8RO1 - chains IN and O of the 49 polymer chains in the assembly; structure by electron microscopy, 3.00 A resolution.

[Chain IN]
Molecule: Intron lariat RNA
Organism: Caenorhabditis elegans
Sequence (51 nucleotides; each row starts with the number of its first residue):
     1 GUNNNNNNNNNNNNNNNNNNNNNNNNNNNNNNNNNNNNNNNNNNNNNANN
    51 N
Unresolved in the structure: 3-9, 29-39

[Chain O]
Name: Pre-mRNA-splicing factor RBM22
Organism: Caenorhabditis elegans
UniProt: Q22412 (Q22412_CAEEL); residues 1-408 here = UniProt positions 1-408
Chain sequence (408 residues; numbered 1 to 408; the number before each row is that of its first residue):
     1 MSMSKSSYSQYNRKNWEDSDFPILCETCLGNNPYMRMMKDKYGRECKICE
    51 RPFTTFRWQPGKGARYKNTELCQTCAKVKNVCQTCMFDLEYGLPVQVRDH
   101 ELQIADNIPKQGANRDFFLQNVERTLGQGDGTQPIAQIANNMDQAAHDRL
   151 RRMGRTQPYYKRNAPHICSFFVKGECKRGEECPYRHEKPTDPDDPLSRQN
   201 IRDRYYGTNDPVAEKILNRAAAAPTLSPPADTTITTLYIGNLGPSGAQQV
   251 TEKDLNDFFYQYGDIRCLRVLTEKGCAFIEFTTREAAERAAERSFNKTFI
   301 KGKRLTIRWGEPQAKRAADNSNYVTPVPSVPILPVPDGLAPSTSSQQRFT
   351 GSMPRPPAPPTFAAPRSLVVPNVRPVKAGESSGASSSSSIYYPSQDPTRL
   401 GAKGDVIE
Unresolved in the structure: 1-15, 311-324, 341-362, 378-386, 403-408
Metal / ion sites: Zn2+ site 1: Cys25, Cys28, Cys82, Cys85; Zn2+ site 2: Cys46, Cys49, Cys72, Cys75; Zn2+ site 3: Cys168, Cys176, Cys182, His186

[Interface between chain IN and chain O]
Residue-residue contacts (21):
  N24(IN) - Arg44(O)  salt bridge to the phosphate
  N25(IN) - Lys47(O)  sugar contact
  N25(IN) - Arg65(O)  phosphate contact
  N25(IN) - Glu70(O)  hydrogen bond to the sugar
  N25(IN) - His166(O)  phosphate contact
  N26(IN) - Arg65(O)  salt bridge to the phosphate
  N26(IN) - Lys67(O)  phosphate contact
  N26(IN) - Thr84(O)  hydrogen bond to the sugar
  N26(IN) - Cys85(O)  hydrogen bond to the sugar
  N26(IN) - His166(O)  salt bridge to the phosphate
  N26(IN) - Ile201(O)  sugar contact
  N26(IN) - Arg204(O)  hydrogen bond to the sugar
  N27(IN) - Arg65(O)  salt bridge to the phosphate
  N27(IN) - Lys67(O)  salt bridge to the phosphate
  N27(IN) - Arg162(O)  hydrogen bond to the sugar
  N27(IN) - Gln199(O)  hydrogen bond to the sugar
  N28(IN) - Tyr159(O)  phosphate contact
  N28(IN) - Arg162(O)  phosphate contact
  N28(IN) - Thr190(O)  hydrogen bond to the sugar
  N28(IN) - Leu196(O)  sugar contact
  N28(IN) - Ser197(O)  sugar contact
Also at the interface, not in a pair above, chain O (19 interface residues in all): Met86, Asn163, Asp194

[In short]
5 residues of chain IN and 19 residues of chain O are in contact, with 7 hydrogen bonds and 5 salt bridges.
Polar contacts include N25(IN)-Glu70(O), N26(IN)-Thr84(O) and N26(IN)-Cys85(O). Cys25(O), Cys28(O), Cys82(O)
and Cys85(O) coordinate Zn2+ site 1.
Chain IN is Intron lariat RNA and chain O is Pre-mRNA-splicing factor RBM22, both from Caenorhabditis elegans;
the structure, Structure of the C. elegans Intron Lariat Spliceosome double-primed for disassembly (ILS''),
was determined by electron microscopy.
